7Z8U - chain A; structure by X-ray diffraction, 2.00 A resolution.

== Chain A ==
Name: ATP phosphoribosyltransferase
Source organism: Psychrobacter arcticus
Notes: EC 2.4.2.17
UniProt: Q4FQF7 (HIS1_PSYA2); numbering as in UniProt (aligned over 1-231)
Sequence (232 residues; row label = number of the first residue in the row; numbering starts at 0):
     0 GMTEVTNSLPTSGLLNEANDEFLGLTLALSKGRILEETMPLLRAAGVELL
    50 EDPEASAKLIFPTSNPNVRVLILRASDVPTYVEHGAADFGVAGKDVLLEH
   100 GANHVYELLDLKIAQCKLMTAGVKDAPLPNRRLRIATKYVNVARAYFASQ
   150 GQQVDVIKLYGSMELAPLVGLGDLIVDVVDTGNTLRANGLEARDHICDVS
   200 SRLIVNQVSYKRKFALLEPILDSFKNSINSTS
Disordered / not traced: 0-22, 230-231
Construct notes: expression tag (0); engineered mutation A56 (Arg in Q4FQF7)
Small-molecule neighbours:
  - ATP (adenosine-5'-triphosphate): K30, R32, I33, R73, A74, G92, D94, V95, A113, Q114, C115, K137, Y138, V177, D179, V198
  - 1-O-pyrophosphono-5-O-phosphono-ribose: R32, R73, E163, D176, V177, V178, D179, T180, G181, N182, T183
  - 1-O-pyrophosphono-5-O-phosphono-ribose (PRP; 1-O-pyrophosphono-5-O-phosphono-alpha-D-ribofuranose): R32, R73, E163, D176, V177, V178, D179, T180, G181, N182, T183
Reported in the primary citation:
  - mutagenesis - R32A/R56A/K57A (777-fold), R56A/K57A (254-fold), C115A (4-fold), C115S (117-fold), D179A (4-fold), D179N (4-fold): decreased catalytic activity
  - mutagenesis - R32A, R32A/R56A/K57A, R56A, R56A/K57A, C115S: unchanged stability
  - catalytic residues: R32
  - mutagenesis - R32A/R56A/K57A: abolished catalytic activity
  - mutagenesis - R32A (2.5-fold), R56A (2.5-fold): decreased catalytic activity on Mn2+

== In short ==
Ligands of chain A: 1-O-pyrophosphono-5-O-phosphono-ribose and ATP. The paper reports the catalytic residue
R32; R32A/R56A/K57A, R56A/K57A and C115A, among others, reduce catalytic activity; 8 substitutions were tested
in all.
Chain A is ATP phosphoribosyltransferase (Psychrobacter arcticus); the structure, Catalytic subunit HisG R56A
mutant from Psychrobacter arcticus ATPPRT (HisGZ) in complex with ATP and PRPP, was determined by X-ray
diffraction, deposited together with 7Z6R.
